PDB entry 7APO | X-ray diffraction, 2.40 A resolution | chains A and B of the 4 polymer chains in the assembly

Chain A (and B):
Name: Retinoic acid receptor alpha
Organism: Homo sapiens
Notes: chain B of this document is another copy of the same molecule, construct and numbering; everything in this record applies to it too
Reference sequence: P10276 (RARA_HUMAN); residue numbers follow UniProt; this construct covers 176-421
Sequence (249 residues; numbered 173 to 421; the number before each row is that of its first residue):
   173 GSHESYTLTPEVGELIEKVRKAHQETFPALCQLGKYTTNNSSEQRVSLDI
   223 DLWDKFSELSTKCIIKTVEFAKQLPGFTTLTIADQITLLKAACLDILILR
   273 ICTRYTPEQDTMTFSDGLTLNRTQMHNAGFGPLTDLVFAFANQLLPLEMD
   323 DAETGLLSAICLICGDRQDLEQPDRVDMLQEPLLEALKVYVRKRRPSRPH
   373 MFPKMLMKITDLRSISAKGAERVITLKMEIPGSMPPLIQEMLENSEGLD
Unresolved in the structure: 173-182, 416-421 (chain B: 173-181, 368-369, 417-421)
Differences from the reference sequence: expression tag (173-175)
Ligand contacts: EQN (4-{[(5,5,8,8-tetramethyl-5,6,7,8-tetrahydronaphthalen-2-yl)carbonyl]amino}benzoic acid): Phe199, Trp225, Phe228, Leu231, Ser232, Cys235, Leu266, Leu269, Ile270, Ile273, Arg276, Phe286, Ser287, Gly301, Phe302, Leu305, Gly391, Arg394, Val395, Leu398, Ile410, Leu414
Curated features (UniProtKB/Swiss-Prot):
  - region: Gly404 to Gly419 (Required for binding corepressor NCOR1)
  - motif: Ile254 to Ile258 (UBR5-degron), Pro408 to Asn416 (9aaTAD)
  - binding site (all-trans-retinoate): Cys235, Ser287
  - modified residue (Phosphoserine): Ser219, Ser369
  - cross-link: Lys399 (Glycyl lysine isopeptide (Lys-Gly) (interchain with G-Cter in SUMO))
  - mutagenesis: Ser219 (S219A: No effect on heterodimerization with RARA. On ATRA treatment, localizes to the nucleus, and increased protein levels; when associated with A-369 ...), Val240 (V240A: Abolished ubiquitination and degradation by UBR5), Ile254 (I254A: Reduced ubiquitination and degradation by UBR5), Ile258 (I258A: Reduced ubiquitination and degradation by UBR5), Ser369 (S369A: No effect on heterodimerization with RARA. On ATRA treatment, localizes to the nucleus, and increased protein levels; when associated with A-219 ...), Ile396 (I396E: Abrogates interaction with NCOR1 or NCOR2. Increased affinity for NCOR1 and NCOR2 in the presence of BMS493 ...), Lys399 (K399R: In the absence of ATRA, abolishes sumoylation and is mainly nuclear. In the presence of ATRA, some sumoylation, cytoplasmic location, reduced transcriptional activity and no SENP6 binding ...), Leu409 to Ile410 (Abolishes interaction with ASXL1 and NCOA1), Glu412 (E412Q: Impairs interaction with ASXL1 and NCOA1; when associated with Q-415), Met413 to Leu414 (Abolishes interaction with ASXL1 and NCOA1), Glu415 (E415Q: Impairs interaction with ASXL1 and NCOA1; when associated with Q-412)
From the paper describing this entry:
  - specificity-determining residues: Ile237, Leu409

How chain A and chain B interact:
Contacting residue pairs (36):
  Asp307(A) - Gln340(B)
  Leu308(A) - Gln340(B)
  Ala311(A) - Gln340(B)
  Gln315(A) - Asp338(B)  hydrogen bond (side chain-backbone)
  Asp338(A) - Gln315(B)  hydrogen bond (backbone-side chain)
  Asp338(A) - Lys380(B)  salt bridge
  Asp338(A) - Asp383(B)
  Gln340(A) - Asp307(B)
  Gln340(A) - Leu308(B)
  Gln340(A) - Ala311(B)
  Gln352(A) - Met379(B)
  Glu353(A) - His372(B)  salt bridge
  Glu357(A) - His372(B)  salt bridge
  His372(A) - Glu353(B)  salt bridge
  His372(A) - Glu357(B)  salt bridge
  Pro375(A) - Phe374(B)  hydrophobic
  Pro375(A) - Leu378(B)  hydrophobic
  Lys376(A) - Asp349(B)  salt bridge
  Lys376(A) - Glu353(B)  salt bridge
  Leu378(A) - Pro375(B)  hydrophobic
  Met379(A) - Gln352(B)
  Lys380(A) - Asp338(B)  salt bridge
  Ile381(A) - Thr382(B)
  Thr382(A) - Ile381(B)
  Thr382(A) - Thr382(B)
  Thr382(A) - Arg385(B)  hydrogen bond
  Asp383(A) - Asp338(B)
  Asp383(A) - Arg385(B)  salt bridge
  Arg385(A) - Thr382(B)  hydrogen bond
  Arg385(A) - Asp383(B)  salt bridge
  Arg385(A) - Ser386(B)
  Ser386(A) - Arg385(B)
  Ser386(A) - Ala389(B)
  Ala389(A) - Ser386(B)
  Ala389(A) - Ala389(B)  hydrophobic
  Glu393(A) - Glu393(B)
Other interface residues (no listed pair), chain A (27 interface residues in all): Ile332, Cys336, Leu356, Phe374, Lys390
Other interface residues (no listed pair), chain B (29 interface residues in all): Ile332, Cys336, Leu356, Pro371, Lys390, Ile396

Summary:
27 residues of chain A face 29 of chain B across their interface, with 4 hydrogen bonds and 10 salt bridges.
Polar pairs include Asp338(A)-Lys380(B), Glu353(A)-His372(B) and Glu357(A)-His372(B). Ligands of chain A:
compound EQN. From UniProt: all-trans-retinoate-binding residues Cys235(A) and Ser287(A) and 13 mutagenesis
sites on chain A. The paper reports specificity determinants Ile237(A) and Leu409(A).
Chain A and chain B are both Retinoic acid receptor alpha (Homo sapiens); the structure, Crystal structure of
RARalpha ligand binding domain in complex with a fragment of the TIF2 coactivator, was determined by X-ray
diffraction together with 7AOS and 7BK4 from the same study.
